PDB entry 1UKU | X-ray diffraction, 1.45 A resolution | chain A

Chain A:
Name: periplasmic divalent cation tolerance protein CutA
Source organism: Pyrococcus horikoshii
UniProtKB: O58720 (CUTA_PYRHO); residues 1-102 here = UniProt positions 1-102
Sequence (102 residues; numbered 1 to 102; the number before each row is that of its first residue):
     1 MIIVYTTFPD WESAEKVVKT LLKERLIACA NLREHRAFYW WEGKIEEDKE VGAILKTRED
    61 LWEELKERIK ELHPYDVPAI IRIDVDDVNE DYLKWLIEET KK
Ion coordination: Cu ion: Asp-48, Lys-49
Curated features (UniProtKB/Swiss-Prot):
  - binding site (Cu cation): Asp-48

Overview:
Asp-48 and Lys-49 form the Cu ion site. UniProt lists Cu cation-binding residue Asp-48.
Chain A is periplasmic divalent cation tolerance protein CutA (Pyrococcus horikoshii); the structure, Crystal
Structure of Pyrococcus horikoshii CutA1 Complexed with Cu2+, was determined by X-ray diffraction together
with 1J2V from the same study.
